PDB entry 8U7T | electron microscopy, 3.30 A resolution | chains D and E of the 7 polymer chains in the assembly

[Chain D]
Molecule: Cell division control protein 48
Source organism: Saccharomyces cerevisiae
Notes: EC 3.6.4.6
UniProtKB: P25694 (CDC48_YEAST); residues 1892-2726 here correspond to UniProt positions 1-835 (UniProt number = residue number - 1891)
Sequence (835 residues; each row starts with the number of its first residue):
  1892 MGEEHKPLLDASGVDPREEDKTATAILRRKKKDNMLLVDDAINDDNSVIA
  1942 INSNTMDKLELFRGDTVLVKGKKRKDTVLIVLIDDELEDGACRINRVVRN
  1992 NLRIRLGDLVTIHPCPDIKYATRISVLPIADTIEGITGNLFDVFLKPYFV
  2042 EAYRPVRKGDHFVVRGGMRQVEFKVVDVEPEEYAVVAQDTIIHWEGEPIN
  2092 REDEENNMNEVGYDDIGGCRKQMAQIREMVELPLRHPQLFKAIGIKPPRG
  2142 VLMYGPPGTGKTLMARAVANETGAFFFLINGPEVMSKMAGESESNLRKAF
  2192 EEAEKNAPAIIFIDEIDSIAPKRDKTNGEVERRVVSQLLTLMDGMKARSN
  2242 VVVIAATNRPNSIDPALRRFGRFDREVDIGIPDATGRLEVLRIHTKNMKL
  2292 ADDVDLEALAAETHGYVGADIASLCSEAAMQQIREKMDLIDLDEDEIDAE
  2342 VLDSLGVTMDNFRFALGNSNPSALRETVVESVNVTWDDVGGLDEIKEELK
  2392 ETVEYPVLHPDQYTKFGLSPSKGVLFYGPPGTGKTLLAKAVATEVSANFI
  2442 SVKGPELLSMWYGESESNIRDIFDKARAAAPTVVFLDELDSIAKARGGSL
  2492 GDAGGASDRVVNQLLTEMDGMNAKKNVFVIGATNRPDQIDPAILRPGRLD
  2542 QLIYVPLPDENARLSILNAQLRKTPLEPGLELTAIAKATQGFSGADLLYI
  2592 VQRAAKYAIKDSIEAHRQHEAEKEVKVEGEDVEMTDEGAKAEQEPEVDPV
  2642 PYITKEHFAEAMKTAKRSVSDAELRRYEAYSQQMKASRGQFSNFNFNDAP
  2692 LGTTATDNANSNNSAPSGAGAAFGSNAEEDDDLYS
Unresolved in the structure: 1892-2101, 2608-2638, 2675-2726
Ion coordination: Mg2+ site 1: Thr-2153 (together with 08T); Mg2+ site 2: Thr-2426 (together with 08T)
Residues lining bound ligands:
  - 08T ([[[(2R,3S,4R,5R)-5-(6-aminopurin-9-yl)-3,4-bis(oxidanyl)oxolan-2-yl]methoxy-oxidanyl-phosphoryl]oxy-oxidanyl-phosphoryl]oxy-tris(fluoranyl)beryllium), molecule 1: Asp-2106, Ile-2107, Gly-2108, Pro-2147, Pro-2148, Gly-2149, Thr-2150, Gly-2151, Lys-2152, Thr-2153, Leu-2154, Arg-2157, Glu-2206, Asn-2249, Val-2281, His-2285, Gly-2309, Ala-2310
  - 08T, molecule 2: Asp-2234, Arg-2260, Arg-2263
  - 08T, molecule 3: Asp-2379, Val-2380, Gly-2381, Leu-2383, Pro-2421, Gly-2422, Thr-2423, Gly-2424, Lys-2425, Thr-2426, Leu-2427, Glu-2479, Asn-2525, Ile-2557, Gln-2561, Gly-2585, Ala-2586, Leu-2589
  - 08T, molecule 4: Asp-2510, Arg-2536, Arg-2539
Curated features (UniProtKB/Swiss-Prot):
  - binding site (ATP): Pro-2148 to Leu-2154, Asn-2249, His-2285, Gly-2422 to Leu-2427
  - modified residue: Ser-2363 (Phosphoserine), Ser-2410 (Phosphoserine), Thr-2626 (Phosphothreonine), Ser-2661 (Phosphoserine)
  - cross-link (Glycyl lysine isopeptide (Lys-Gly)): Lys-2196 (interchain with G-Cter in ubiquitin), Lys-2213 (interchain with G-Cter in ubiquitin), Lys-2237 (interchain with G-Cter in ubiquitin), Lys-2413 (interchain with G-Cter in ubiquitin), Lys-2430 (interchain with G-Cter in ubiquitin), Lys-2485 (interchain with G-Cter in ubiquitin), Lys-2564 (interchain with G-Cter in ubiquitin)

[Chain E]
Molecule: Cell division control protein 48
Source organism: Saccharomyces cerevisiae
Notes: EC 3.6.4.6
UniProtKB: P25694 (CDC48_YEAST); residues 2463-3297 here correspond to UniProt positions 1-835 (UniProt number = residue number - 2462)
Sequence (835 residues; row label = number of the first residue in the row):
  2463 MGEEHKPLLDASGVDPREEDKTATAILRRKKKDNMLLVDDAINDDNSVIA
  2513 INSNTMDKLELFRGDTVLVKGKKRKDTVLIVLIDDELEDGACRINRVVRN
  2563 NLRIRLGDLVTIHPCPDIKYATRISVLPIADTIEGITGNLFDVFLKPYFV
  2613 EAYRPVRKGDHFVVRGGMRQVEFKVVDVEPEEYAVVAQDTIIHWEGEPIN
  2663 REDEENNMNEVGYDDIGGCRKQMAQIREMVELPLRHPQLFKAIGIKPPRG
  2713 VLMYGPPGTGKTLMARAVANETGAFFFLINGPEVMSKMAGESESNLRKAF
  2763 EEAEKNAPAIIFIDEIDSIAPKRDKTNGEVERRVVSQLLTLMDGMKARSN
  2813 VVVIAATNRPNSIDPALRRFGRFDREVDIGIPDATGRLEVLRIHTKNMKL
  2863 ADDVDLEALAAETHGYVGADIASLCSEAAMQQIREKMDLIDLDEDEIDAE
  2913 VLDSLGVTMDNFRFALGNSNPSALRETVVESVNVTWDDVGGLDEIKEELK
  2963 ETVEYPVLHPDQYTKFGLSPSKGVLFYGPPGTGKTLLAKAVATEVSANFI
  3013 SVKGPELLSMWYGESESNIRDIFDKARAAAPTVVFLDELDSIAKARGGSL
  3063 GDAGGASDRVVNQLLTEMDGMNAKKNVFVIGATNRPDQIDPAILRPGRLD
  3113 QLIYVPLPDENARLSILNAQLRKTPLEPGLELTAIAKATQGFSGADLLYI
  3163 VQRAAKYAIKDSIEAHRQHEAEKEVKVEGEDVEMTDEGAKAEQEPEVDPV
  3213 PYITKEHFAEAMKTAKRSVSDAELRRYEAYSQQMKASRGQFSNFNFNDAP
  3263 LGTTATDNANSNNSAPSGAGAAFGSNAEEDDDLYS
Unresolved in the structure: 2463-2672, 2843-2844, 2903-2911, 2931-2942, 3119-3120, 3176-3213, 3250-3297
Residues lining bound ligands:
  - 08T ([[[(2R,3S,4R,5R)-5-(6-aminopurin-9-yl)-3,4-bis(oxidanyl)oxolan-2-yl]methoxy-oxidanyl-phosphoryl]oxy-oxidanyl-phosphoryl]oxy-tris(fluoranyl)beryllium), molecule 1: Asp-2805, Arg-2831, Arg-2834
  - 08T, molecule 2: Asp-3081, Arg-3107, Arg-3110
  - ADP (adenosine-5'-diphosphate), molecule 1: Asp-2677, Ile-2678, Gly-2679, Pro-2719, Gly-2720, Thr-2721, Gly-2722, Lys-2723, Thr-2724, Leu-2725, Val-2852, Ile-2855, His-2856, Gly-2880, Ala-2881
  - ADP, molecule 2: Asp-2950, Val-2951, Gly-2952, Pro-2992, Gly-2993, Thr-2994, Gly-2995, Lys-2996, Thr-2997, Leu-2998, Ile-3128, Gln-3132, Gly-3156, Ala-3157, Leu-3160
Curated features (UniProtKB/Swiss-Prot):
  - binding site (ATP): Pro-2719 to Leu-2725, Asn-2820, His-2856, Gly-2993 to Leu-2998
  - modified residue: Ser-2934 (Phosphoserine), Ser-2981 (Phosphoserine), Thr-3197 (Phosphothreonine), Ser-3232 (Phosphoserine)
  - cross-link (Glycyl lysine isopeptide (Lys-Gly)): Lys-2767 (interchain with G-Cter in ubiquitin), Lys-2784 (interchain with G-Cter in ubiquitin), Lys-2808 (interchain with G-Cter in ubiquitin), Lys-2984 (interchain with G-Cter in ubiquitin), Lys-3001 (interchain with G-Cter in ubiquitin), Lys-3056 (interchain with G-Cter in ubiquitin), Lys-3135 (interchain with G-Cter in ubiquitin)

[How chain D and chain E interact]
Residue-residue contacts - 105 pairs, chain D then chain E:
  Pro-2148(D) / Arg-2831(E)
  Gly-2149(D) / Arg-2831(E)
  Thr-2153(D) / Met-2807(E)
  Arg-2157(D) / Gly-2806(E)  hydrogen bond (side chain-backbone)
  Arg-2157(D) / Met-2807(E)
  Leu-2169(D) / Met-2807(E)  hydrophobic
  Asn-2171(D) / Thr-2802(E)
  Pro-2173(D) / Glu-2755(E)
  Pro-2173(D) / Arg-2795(E)
  Pro-2173(D) / Gln-2799(E)
  Glu-2174(D) / Arg-2759(E)
  Glu-2174(D) / Gln-2799(E)
  Met-2176(D) / Arg-2795(E)  hydrogen bond
  Ser-2177(D) / Ala-2751(E)
  Lys-2178(D) / Ala-2751(E)
  Lys-2178(D) / Glu-2753(E)
  Phe-2203(D) / Met-2807(E)  hydrophobic
  Asp-2205(D) / Met-2807(E)
  Glu-2206(D) / Arg-2785(E)  salt bridge
  Ser-2209(D) / Glu-2791(E)
  Ser-2209(D) / Arg-2795(E)
  Ser-2209(D) / Ser-2798(E)
  Pro-2212(D) / Glu-2791(E)
  Glu-2222(D) / Glu-2791(E)
  Glu-2222(D) / Arg-2795(E)  salt bridge
  Met-2289(D) / Ile-2705(E)
  Met-2289(D) / Gly-2706(E)
  Lys-2290(D) / Ile-2705(E)
  Ala-2310(D) / Arg-2831(E)
  Ala-2310(D) / Phe-2832(E)
  Ala-2313(D) / Phe-2832(E)  hydrophobic
  Ser-2314(D) / Phe-2832(E)
  Ser-2317(D) / Ile-2707(E)
  Ser-2317(D) / Lys-2708(E)
  Glu-2318(D) / Arg-2837(E)  salt bridge
  Ala-2320(D) / Ile-2707(E)  hydrophobic
  Met-2321(D) / Glu-2690(E)
  Met-2321(D) / Phe-2702(E)  hydrophobic
  Ile-2324(D) / Leu-2701(E)  hydrophobic
  Arg-2325(D) / Glu-2690(E)
  Glu-2335(D) / Arg-2697(E)
  Leu-2346(D) / Ile-2705(E)  hydrophobic
  Gly-2347(D) / Ile-2705(E)
  Arg-2366(D) / Arg-2830(E)  hydrogen bond (side chain-backbone)
  Arg-2366(D) / Phe-2835(E)  hydrogen bond (side chain-backbone)
  Arg-2366(D) / Asp-2836(E)
  Arg-2366(D) / Glu-2838(E)
  Glu-2367(D) / Pro-2827(E)
  Glu-2367(D) / Arg-2830(E)
  Val-2370(D) / Met-3083(E)  hydrophobic
  Glu-2371(D) / Met-3083(E)
  Glu-2371(D) / Asn-3084(E)  hydrogen bond (side chain-backbone)
  Glu-2371(D) / Ala-3085(E)
  Pro-2421(D) / Pro-3103(E)
  Pro-2421(D) / Arg-3107(E)
  Gly-2422(D) / Arg-3107(E)
  Thr-2426(D) / Gly-3082(E)
  Lys-2430(D) / Gly-3082(E)
  Lys-2430(D) / Met-3083(E)
  Lys-2430(D) / Asn-3084(E)
  Phe-2440(D) / Met-3083(E)  hydrophobic
  Ser-2442(D) / Met-3083(E)
  Lys-2444(D) / Thr-3078(E)
  Lys-2444(D) / Glu-3079(E)  salt bridge
  Pro-2446(D) / Glu-3028(E)
  Pro-2446(D) / Arg-3071(E)
  Pro-2446(D) / Gln-3075(E)
  Glu-2447(D) / Arg-3032(E)
  Leu-2449(D) / Tyr-3024(E)
  Leu-2449(D) / Arg-3071(E)
  Ser-2450(D) / Tyr-3024(E)
  Met-2451(D) / Trp-3023(E)  hydrophobic
  Met-2451(D) / Tyr-3024(E)  hydrogen bond (backbone-backbone)
  Met-2451(D) / Glu-3026(E)
  Phe-2476(D) / Met-3083(E)  hydrophobic
  Glu-2479(D) / Thr-3078(E)
  Ser-2482(D) / Asn-3074(E)
  Ser-2490(D) / Asp-3064(E)  hydrogen bond
  Leu-2491(D) / Asp-3064(E)
  Gly-2492(D) / Asp-3064(E)
  Ala-2494(D) / Asp-3064(E)
  Gly-2495(D) / Asp-3064(E)
  Ser-2498(D) / Tyr-3024(E)
  Arg-2526(D) / Arg-3058(E)
  Arg-2526(D) / Gly-3059(E)  hydrogen bond (side chain-backbone)
  Arg-2526(D) / Asp-3070(E)  salt bridge
  Lys-2564(D) / Phe-2978(E)
  Lys-2564(D) / Gly-2979(E)
  Thr-2565(D) / Phe-2978(E)  hydrogen bond (side chain-backbone)
  Pro-2566(D) / Lys-2977(E)
  Ala-2586(D) / Arg-3107(E)
  Ala-2586(D) / Pro-3108(E)
  Tyr-2590(D) / Asp-3112(E)
  Tyr-2590(D) / Gln-3113(E)  hydrogen bond
  Val-2592(D) / Leu-2980(E)  hydrophobic
  Gln-2593(D) / Leu-2980(E)
  Gln-2593(D) / Ser-2981(E)  hydrogen bond (side chain-backbone)
  Gln-2593(D) / Pro-2982(E)
  Arg-2594(D) / Glu-2960(E)  salt bridge
  Arg-2594(D) / Gln-3113(E)  hydrogen bond
  Ala-2596(D) / Leu-2980(E)  hydrophobic
  Ala-2599(D) / Phe-2978(E)  hydrophobic
  Ile-2644(D) / Phe-2978(E)  hydrophobic
  Ser-2659(D) / Arg-3107(E)
  Ser-2659(D) / Pro-3108(E)
Other interface residues (no listed pair), chain D (89 interface residues in all): Asn-2249, Asn-2288, Gln-2323, Leu-2343, Ser-2363, Val-2373, Gly-2445, Ala-2497, Val-2501, Asn-2525, Gln-2529, Asp-2587, Lys-2597, Ile-2600, Ser-2603, Asp-2639, Val-2641, Pro-2642, Tyr-2643, Arg-2658
Other interface residues (no listed pair), chain E (73 interface residues in all): Ala-2704, Pro-2710, Gly-2752, Lys-2808, Asn-2823, Ile-2825, Ala-2828, Thr-2964, Gln-2974, Tyr-2975, Gly-3060, Gly-3063, Lys-3086, Ala-3104, Ser-3249

[Summary]
89 residues of chain D face 73 of chain E across their interface; the contacts include 12 hydrogen bonds and 6
salt bridges. Polar contacts include Glu-2206(D)/Arg-2785(E), Glu-2222(D)/Arg-2795(E) and
Glu-2318(D)/Arg-2837(E). 2 compound 08T molecules are bound between chain D and chain E.
Chain D and chain E are both Cell division control protein 48 (Saccharomyces cerevisiae); the structure,
Substrate-bound Cdc48, Class 1, was determined by electron microscopy (same publication as 8U8I, 8U9C, 8U9P,
8U9Q, 8U9Z, 8UA0 and 3 further entries).
